7WIG - chains B and S of the 5 polymer chains in the assembly; structure by electron microscopy, 2.70 A resolution.

Chain B:
Protein: Guanine nucleotide-binding protein G(I)/G(S)/G(T) subunit beta-1
From: Rattus norvegicus
Reference sequence: P54311 (GBB1_RAT); numbering as in UniProt (aligned over 2-340)
Chain sequence (345 residues; each row starts with the number of its first residue; numbers below 1 keep their minus sign (Met-4 is residue -4)):
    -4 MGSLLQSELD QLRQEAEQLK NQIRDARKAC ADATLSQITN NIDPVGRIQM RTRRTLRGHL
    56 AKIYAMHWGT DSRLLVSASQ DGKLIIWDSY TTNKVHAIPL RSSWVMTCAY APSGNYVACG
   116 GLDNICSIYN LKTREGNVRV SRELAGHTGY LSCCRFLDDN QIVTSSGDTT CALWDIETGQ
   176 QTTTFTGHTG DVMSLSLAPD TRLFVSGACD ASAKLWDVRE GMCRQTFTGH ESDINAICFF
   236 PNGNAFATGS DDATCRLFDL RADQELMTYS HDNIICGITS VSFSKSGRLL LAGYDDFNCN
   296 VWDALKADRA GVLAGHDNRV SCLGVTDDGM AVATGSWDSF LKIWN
Not modelled in the structure: -4 to 1
Sequence notes: initiating methionine (-4); expression tag (-3 to 1)
Curated features (UniProtKB/Swiss-Prot):
  - modified residue: Ser2 (N-acetylserine), His266 (Phosphohistidine)

Chain S:
Protein: single Fab chain (svFv16)
From: synthetic construct
Notes: antibody fragment or engineered binder
Chain sequence (269 residues; row label = number of the first residue in the row):
     1 DVQLVESGGG LVQPGGSRKL SCSASGFAFS SFGMHWVRQA PEKGLEWVAY ISSGSGTIYY
    61 ADTVKGRFTI SRDDPKNTLF LQMTSLRSED TAMYYCVRSI YYYGSSPFDF WGQGTTLTVS
   121 SGGGGSGGGG SGGGGSDIVM TQATSSVPVT PGESVSISCR SSKSLLHSNG NTYLYWFLQR
   181 PGQSPQLLIY RMSNLASGVP DRFSGSGSGT AFTLTISRLE AEDVGVYYCM QHLEYPLTFG
   241 AGTKLELKGS LEVLFQGPAA AHHHHHHHH
Not modelled in the structure: 122-134, 248-269
Disulfide bonds: Cys22-Cys96, Cys159-Cys229

Chain B / chain S interface:
Residue-residue contacts - 10 pairs, chain B then chain S:
  Asp66(B) with Tyr103(S)
  Arg68(B) with Tyr103(S)
  Leu69(B) with Tyr103(S), hydrophobic
  Val90(B) with Tyr102(S), hydrophobic
  Arg129(B) with Arg98(S), hydrogen bond (backbone-side chain)
  Glu130(B) with Gly26(S); Phe27(S); Ala28(S), hydrogen bond (backbone-backbone); Phe32(S)
  Gly131(B) with Phe32(S)
Other interface residues (no listed pair), chain B (9 interface residues in all): His91, Lys127
Other interface residues (no listed pair), chain S (9 interface residues in all): Val2, Gly104

Summary:
The chain B/chain S interface involves 9 residues from each chain, with 2 hydrogen bonds. Polar contacts
include Arg129(B)-Arg98(S) and Glu130(B)-Ala28(S).
Chain B is Guanine nucleotide-binding protein G(I)/G(S)/G(T) subunit beta-1 (Rattus norvegicus) and chain S is
single Fab chain (svFv16) (synthetic construct); the structure, Cryo-EM structure of the L-054,264-bound human
SSTR2-Gi1 complex, was determined by electron microscopy, deposited together with 7WIC.
